PDB entry 8DZF | electron microscopy, 3.69 A resolution | chains A and B of the 6 polymer chains in the assembly

[Chain A (and B)]
Protein: BfpD
Organism: Escherichia coli
Notes: chain B of this document is another copy of the same molecule, construct and numbering; everything in this record applies to it too
UniProtKB: Q47070 (Q47070_ECOLX); residues 3-534 here = UniProt positions 3-534
Amino-acid sequence (534 residues; each row starts with the number of its first residue):
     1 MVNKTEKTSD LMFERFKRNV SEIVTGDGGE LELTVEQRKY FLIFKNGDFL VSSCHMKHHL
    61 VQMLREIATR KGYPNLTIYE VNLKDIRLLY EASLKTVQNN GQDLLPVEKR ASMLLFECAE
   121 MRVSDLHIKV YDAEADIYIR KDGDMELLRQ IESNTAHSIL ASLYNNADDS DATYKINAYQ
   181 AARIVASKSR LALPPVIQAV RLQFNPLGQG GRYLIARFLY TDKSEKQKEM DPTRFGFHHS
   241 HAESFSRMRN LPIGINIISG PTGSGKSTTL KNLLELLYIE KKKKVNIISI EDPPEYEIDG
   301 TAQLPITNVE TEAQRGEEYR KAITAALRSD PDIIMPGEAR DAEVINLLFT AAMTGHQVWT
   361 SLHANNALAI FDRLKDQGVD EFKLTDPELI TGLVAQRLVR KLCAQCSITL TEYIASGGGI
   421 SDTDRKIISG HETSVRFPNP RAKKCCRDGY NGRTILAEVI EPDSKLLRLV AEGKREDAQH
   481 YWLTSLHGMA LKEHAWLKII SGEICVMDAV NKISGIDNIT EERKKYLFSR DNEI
Unresolved in the structure: 1-106, 223-230, 299-300, 306-310
Sequence notes: expression tag (1-2)
Ion coordination: Zn2+: Cys403, Cys406, Cys445, Cys446
Ligand contacts: AMP-PNP (ANP; phosphoaminophosphonic acid-adenylate ester): Arg217, Asp222, Phe235, Thr262, Ser264, Gly265, Lys266, Ser267, Thr268, His363, Leu398, Arg453, Ile455
From the paper describing this entry:
  - binding site for AMP-PNP: Arg217
  - conformationally variable residues (side-chain flip): Arg217
  - mutagenesis - E295C, E295C/E338Q (12-fold): decreased catalytic activity

[How chain A and chain B interact]
Pairs across the interface (41):
  Leu251(A) with Ser514(B)
  Pro252(A) with Asn511(B); Lys512(B); Ser514(B)
  Ile253(A) with Asn365(B)
  Lys283(A) with Tyr138(B), hydrogen bond; Met145(B)
  Lys284(A) with Asp144(B); Met145(B); Asp508(B), salt bridge
  Val285(A) with Met145(B)
  Asn286(A) with His127(B); Lys129(B); Met145(B); Tyr213(B), hydrogen bond
  Thr301(A) with Tyr131(B)
  Ala302(A) with Leu207(B), hydrophobic
  Gln303(A) with Leu207(B)
  Leu304(A) with Asn205(B)
  Lys321(A) with Tyr179(B)
  Ala322(A) with Tyr179(B)
  Ser329(A) with Ile215(B)
  Asp330(A) with Asp125(B); His127(B), salt bridge; Arg140(B), salt bridge; Ile215(B)
  Asp332(A) with Arg140(B), salt bridge; Met145(B)
  Met353(A) with Asn365(B); Arg373(B); Asp376(B)
  Thr354(A) with His363(B)
  Phe382(A) with Asp372(B); Lys375(B); Asp376(B)
  Lys383(A) with Asp376(B), salt bridge
  Thr385(A) with Arg475(B)
  Asp386(A) with Asp372(B); Arg475(B), salt bridge
  Glu388(A) with Ser514(B), hydrogen bond
  Ser464(A) with Glu476(B), hydrogen bond
Interface residues without a listed pair, chain A (32 interface residues in all): Asn250, Lys281, Ile287, Pro305, Ala325, Arg328, Thr350, Pro387
Interface residues without a listed pair, chain B (32 interface residues in all): Ala181, Gln203, Pro206, Gly208, Pro261, Ala364, Val510

[Summary]
Chain A and chain B each contribute 32 residues to their interface, with 4 hydrogen bonds and 6 salt bridges.
Polar pairs include Lys284(A)-Asp508(B), Asp330(A)-His127(B) and Asp330(A)-Arg140(B). Ligands of chain A:
AMP-PNP. The paper reports a binding site for AMP-PNP at Arg217(A); E295C and E295C/E338Q of chain A reduce
catalytic activity.
Chain A and chain B are both BfpD (Escherichia coli); the structure, Cryo-EM structure of bundle-forming pilus
extension ATPase from E.coli in the presence of AMP-PNP (class-2), was determined by electron microscopy,
deposited together with 8DZE and 8DZG.
